Entry 5WD8 (X-ray diffraction, 1.94 A resolution); this record covers chain A.

# Chain A
Name: Lem22
Source organism: Legionella pneumophila subsp. pneumophila ATCC 43290
UniProtKB: G8UTY6 (G8UTY6_LEGPN); residue numbers follow UniProt; this construct covers 10-97
Sequence (91 residues; numbered 7 to 97; the number before each row is that of its first residue):
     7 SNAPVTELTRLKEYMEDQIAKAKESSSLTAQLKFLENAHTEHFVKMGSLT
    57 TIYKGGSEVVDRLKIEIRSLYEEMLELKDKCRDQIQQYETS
Not modelled in the structure: 97
Differences from the reference sequence: expression tag (7-9)
Modified residues: Mse21 (selenomethionine; parent Met); Mse52 (selenomethionine; parent Met); Mse80 (selenomethionine; parent Met)

# Overview
Chain A is Lem22 (Legionella pneumophila subsp. pneumophila ATCC 43290); the structure, Crystal structure of
Legionella pneumophila effector lpg2328, was determined by X-ray diffraction (same publication as 5WD9).
